6GYP - chains B and C of the 5 polymer chains in the assembly; structure by electron microscopy, 3.60 A resolution.

# Chain B
Molecule: Centromere DNA-binding protein complex CBF3 subunit B
Source organism: Saccharomyces cerevisiae S288C
UniProtKB: P40969 (CBF3B_YEAST); numbering as in UniProt (aligned over 1-608)
Chain sequence (608 residues; row label = number of the first residue in the row):
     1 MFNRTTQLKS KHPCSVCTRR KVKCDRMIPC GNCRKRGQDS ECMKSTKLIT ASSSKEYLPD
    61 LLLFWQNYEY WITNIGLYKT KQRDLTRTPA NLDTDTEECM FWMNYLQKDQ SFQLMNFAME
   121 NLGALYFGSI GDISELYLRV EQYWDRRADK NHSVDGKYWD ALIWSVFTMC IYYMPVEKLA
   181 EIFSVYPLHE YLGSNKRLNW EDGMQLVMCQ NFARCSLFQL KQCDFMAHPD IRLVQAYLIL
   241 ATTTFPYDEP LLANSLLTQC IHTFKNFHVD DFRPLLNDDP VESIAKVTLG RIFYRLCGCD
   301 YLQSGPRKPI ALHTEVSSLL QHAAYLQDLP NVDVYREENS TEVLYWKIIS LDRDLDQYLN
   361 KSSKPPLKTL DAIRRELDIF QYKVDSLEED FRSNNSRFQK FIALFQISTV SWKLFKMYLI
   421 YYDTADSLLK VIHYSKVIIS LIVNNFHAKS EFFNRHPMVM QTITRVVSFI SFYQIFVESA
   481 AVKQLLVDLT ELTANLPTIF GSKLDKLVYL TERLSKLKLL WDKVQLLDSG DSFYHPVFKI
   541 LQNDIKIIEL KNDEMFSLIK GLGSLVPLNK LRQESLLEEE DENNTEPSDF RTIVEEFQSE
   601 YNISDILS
Unresolved in the structure: 1-52, 320-330, 570-587
Cystine bridges: Cys-99/Cys-215
Ligand contacts: arginine / asparagine / methionine / phenylalanine / threonine: Glu-56, Tyr-57, Pro-59, Asp-60, Leu-61, Phe-64, Gly-530, Asp-531, Ser-532, Phe-533, Tyr-534, Phe-538, Gln-542
UniProt features mapped onto this chain:
  - DNA-binding region: Cys-14 to Cys-42 (Zn(2)-C6 fungal-type)
  - modified residue: Ser-575 (Phosphoserine)

# Chain C
Molecule: Centromere DNA-binding protein complex CBF3 subunit B
Source organism: Saccharomyces cerevisiae S288C
UniProtKB: P40969 (CBF3B_YEAST); residues 49-608 here = UniProt positions 49-608
Chain sequence (564 residues; numbered 1 to 608; 44 numbers in that range are skipped by the numbering (no residue carries them; nothing is unmodelled there); the number before each row is that of its first residue):
     1 MFNR
    49 ITASSSKEYL PDLLLFWQNY EYWITNIGLY KTKQRDLTRT PANLDTDTEE CMFWMNYLQK
   109 DQSFQLMNFA MENLGALYFG SIGDISELYL RVEQYWDRRA DKNHSVDGKY WDALIWSVFT
   169 MCIYYMPVEK LAEIFSVYPL HEYLGSNKRL NWEDGMQLVM CQNFARCSLF QLKQCDFMAH
   229 PDIRLVQAYL ILATTTFPYD EPLLANSLLT QCIHTFKNFH VDDFRPLLND DPVESIAKVT
   289 LGRIFYRLCG CDYLQSGPRK PIALHTEVSS LLQHAAYLQD LPNVDVYREE NSTEVLYWKI
   349 ISLDRDLDQY LNKSSKPPLK TLDAIRRELD IFQYKVDSLE EDFRSNNSRF QKFIALFQIS
   409 TVSWKLFKMY LIYYDTADSL LKVIHYSKVI ISLIVNNFHA KSEFFNRHPM VMQTITRVVS
   469 FISFYQIFVE SAAVKQLLVD LTELTANLPT IFGSKLDKLV YLTERLSKLK LLWDKVQLLD
   529 SGDSFYHPVF KILQNDIKII ELKNDEMFSL IKGLGSLVPL NKLRQESLLE EEDENNTEPS
   589 DFRTIVEEFQ SEYNISDILS
Unresolved in the structure: 321-338, 570-587
Sequence notes: initiating methionine (1); expression tag (2-4)
UniProt features mapped onto this chain:
  - modified residue: Ser-575 (Phosphoserine)

# Interface between chain B and chain C
Contacting residue pairs (128; chain B residue first):
  Leu-85(B) with Ser-153(C); Val-154(C), hydrogen bond (backbone-backbone); Asp-155(C), hydrogen bond (backbone-backbone); His-228(C); Asp-230(C); Arg-232(C)
  Thr-88(B) with Ser-153(C); Val-154(C), hydrogen bond (backbone-backbone); His-228(C)
  Pro-89(B) with His-152(C); Val-154(C)
  Ala-90(B) with His-152(C), hydrogen bond (backbone-backbone); Val-154(C), hydrophobic; Gln-222(C)
  Leu-92(B) with Phe-218(C), hydrophobic; Gln-222(C)
  Glu-135(B) with Leu-562(C); Gly-563(C); Ser-564(C), hydrogen bond (side chain-backbone)
  Arg-139(B) with Gly-563(C)
  His-152(B) with Pro-89(C); Ala-90(C), hydrogen bond (backbone-backbone)
  Ser-153(B) with Leu-85(C); Thr-86(C); Thr-88(C)
  Val-154(B) with Leu-85(C), hydrogen bond (backbone-backbone); Thr-88(C), hydrogen bond (backbone-backbone); Ala-90(C), hydrophobic
  Asp-155(B) with Leu-85(C), hydrogen bond (backbone-backbone); Thr-86(C)
  Trp-159(B) with Gly-561(C); Gly-563(C)
  Phe-218(B) with Leu-92(C), hydrophobic
  Lys-221(B) with Asp-224(C), salt bridge
  Gln-222(B) with Ala-90(C); Asn-91(C); Leu-92(C)
  Asp-224(B) with Lys-221(C), salt bridge
  Phe-225(B) with Met-226(C), hydrophobic
  Met-226(B) with Phe-225(C), hydrophobic; Leu-251(C); Leu-252(C), hydrophobic; Ser-255(C), hydrogen bond (backbone-side chain); Leu-256(C), hydrophobic; Gln-259(C)
  Ala-227(B) with Leu-251(C); Leu-252(C), hydrophobic
  His-228(B) with Leu-85(C); Thr-88(C)
  Pro-229(B) with Arg-83(C), hydrogen bond (backbone-side chain); Leu-251(C)
  Asp-230(B) with Leu-85(C); Ser-557(C); Gly-561(C)
  Ile-231(B) with Gly-561(C)
  Arg-232(B) with Leu-85(C); Gly-561(C)
  Gln-235(B) with Leu-562(C)
  Leu-251(B) with Met-226(C); Ala-227(C); Pro-229(C)
  Leu-252(B) with Met-226(C); Ala-227(C), hydrophobic
  Ser-255(B) with Met-226(C), hydrogen bond (side chain-backbone); Gln-259(C); His-262(C)
  Leu-256(B) with Met-226(C)
  Thr-258(B) with Thr-258(C); His-262(C), hydrogen bond
  Gln-259(B) with Met-226(C); Ser-255(C), hydrogen bond (side chain-backbone); Gln-259(C), hydrogen bond
  Ile-261(B) with Ile-310(C), hydrophobic
  His-262(B) with Ser-255(C); Thr-258(C), hydrogen bond; Arg-307(C); Pro-309(C); Ile-310(C)
  Lys-265(B) with Pro-309(C)
  Asn-266(B) with Pro-306(C); Arg-307(C), hydrogen bond; Pro-309(C)
  Phe-267(B) with Glu-554(C); Ser-557(C); Leu-558(C), hydrophobic
  His-268(B) with Pro-306(C), hydrogen bond (side chain-backbone); Arg-307(C)
  Val-269(B) with Met-555(C), hydrophobic
  Asp-279(B) with Asn-569(C), hydrogen bond
  Val-281(B) with Ile-559(C), hydrophobic; Leu-565(C), hydrophobic; Val-566(C); Leu-568(C), hydrophobic
  Glu-282(B) with Met-555(C)
  Ala-285(B) with Leu-558(C), hydrophobic; Ile-559(C), hydrophobic; Leu-562(C)
  Thr-288(B) with Leu-562(C)
  Leu-289(B) with Leu-558(C), hydrophobic
  Pro-306(B) with Asn-266(C); His-268(C), hydrogen bond (backbone-side chain)
  Arg-307(B) with His-262(C); Asn-266(C), hydrogen bond; His-268(C)
  Pro-309(B) with His-262(C); Lys-265(C)
  Ile-310(B) with Ile-261(C), hydrophobic; His-262(C); Ile-310(C), hydrophobic
  Glu-554(B) with Phe-267(C)
  Met-555(B) with Val-269(C), hydrophobic; Glu-282(C)
  Leu-558(B) with Phe-267(C), hydrophobic; Ala-285(C), hydrophobic; Leu-289(C), hydrophobic
  Ile-559(B) with Val-281(C), hydrophobic
  Gly-561(B) with Trp-159(C); Arg-232(C)
  Leu-562(B) with Trp-159(C); Ile-231(C), hydrophobic; Gln-235(C); Ala-285(C), hydrophobic; Thr-288(C)
  Gly-563(B) with Trp-159(C)
  Ser-564(B) with Glu-135(C)
  Leu-565(B) with Val-281(C), hydrophobic
  Val-566(B) with Val-281(C)
  Leu-568(B) with Asp-279(C)
Also at the interface, not in a pair above, chain B (71 interface residues in all): Arg-83, Thr-86, Asn-91, Lys-150, Cys-223, Glu-249, Asn-254, Lys-286, Ile-292, Lys-308, Ser-557, Asn-569
Also at the interface, not in a pair above, chain C (70 interface residues in all): Arg-139, Lys-157, Cys-223, Glu-249, Asn-254, Lys-308, Lys-560

# Overview
The interface between chain B and chain C involves 71 residues on one side and 70 on the other, with 21
hydrogen bonds and 2 salt bridges. Polar pairs include Lys-221(B)/Asp-224(C), Asp-224(B)/Lys-221(C) and
Glu-135(B)/Ser-564(C).
Here chain B is Centromere DNA-binding protein complex CBF3 subunit B and chain C is Centromere DNA-binding
protein complex CBF3 subunit B, both from Saccharomyces cerevisiae S288C. Entry 6GYP (Cryo-EM structure of the
CBF3-core-Ndc10-DBD complex of the budding yeast kinetochore) was determined by electron microscopy together
with 6GYS and 6GYU from the same study.
